Entry 3HMK (X-ray diffraction, 2.10 A resolution); this record covers chains A and B.

Chain A (and B):
Molecule: Serine racemase
Source organism: Rattus norvegicus
Notes: EC 5.1.1.18; chain B of this document is another copy of the same molecule, construct and numbering; everything in this record applies to it too
UniProt: Q76EQ0 (SRR_RAT); residues 1-333 here = UniProt positions 1-333
Amino-acid sequence (339 residues; each row starts with the number of its first residue):
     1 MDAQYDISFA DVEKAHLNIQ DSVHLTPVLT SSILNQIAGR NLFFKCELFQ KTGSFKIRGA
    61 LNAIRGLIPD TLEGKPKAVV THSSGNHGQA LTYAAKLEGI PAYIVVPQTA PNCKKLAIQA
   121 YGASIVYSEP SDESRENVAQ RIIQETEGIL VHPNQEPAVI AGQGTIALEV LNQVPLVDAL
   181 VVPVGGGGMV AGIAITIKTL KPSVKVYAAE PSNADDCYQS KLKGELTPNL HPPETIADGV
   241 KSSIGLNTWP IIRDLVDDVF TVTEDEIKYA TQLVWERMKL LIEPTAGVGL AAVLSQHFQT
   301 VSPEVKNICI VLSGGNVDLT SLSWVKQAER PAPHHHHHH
Unresolved in the structure: 1-2, 324-339 (chain B: 1-2, 325-339)
Sequence notes: engineered mutation D2 (Cys in Q76EQ0), D6 (Cys in Q76EQ0); expression tag (334-339)
Covalent attachments: pyridoxal phosphate (PLP) linked to K56
Bound ions: Mn2+: E210, A214, D216
Small-molecule neighbours: pyridoxal phosphate (PLP): F55, N86, N154, P183, V184, G185, G186, G187, G188, M189, G239, V240, E283, T285, S313, G314
Curated features (UniProtKB/Swiss-Prot):
  - active site (Proton acceptor): K56, S84
  - binding site (Mg(2+)): E13, D178, E210, A214, D216, N247
  - binding site (ATP): S31, S32, I33, K51, T52, Q89, Y121, K279, N316
  - binding site (Ca(2+)): P69, T81, E210, A214, D216, N247
  - binding site (pyridoxal 5'-phosphate): N86, N154, G185, G186, G187, G188, M189, S313
  - binding site (Mn(2+)): E210, A214, D216
  - modified residue: K56 (N6-(pyridoxal phosphate)lysine), T71 (Phosphothreonine), C113 (S-nitrosocysteine)

Chain A / chain B interface:
Contacting residue pairs - 22 pairs, chain A then chain B:
  L48(A) - K279(B)
  F49(A) - M278(B)
  F49(A) - L280(B)  hydrophobic
  W275(A) - L281(B)  hydrophobic
  E276(A) - L319(B)
  M278(A) - F49(B)
  K279(A) - L48(B)
  K279(A) - L280(B)
  K279(A) - L281(B)  hydrogen bond (backbone-backbone)
  K279(A) - G315(B)  hydrogen bond (side chain-backbone)
  K279(A) - N316(B)  hydrogen bond
  L280(A) - F49(B)  hydrophobic
  L280(A) - K279(B)
  L281(A) - W275(B)  hydrophobic
  L281(A) - K279(B)  hydrogen bond (backbone-backbone)
  L281(A) - L281(B)  hydrophobic
  G315(A) - K279(B)  hydrogen bond (backbone-side chain)
  N316(A) - K279(B)  hydrogen bond
  L319(A) - W275(B)  hydrophobic
  L319(A) - E276(B)
  L322(A) - L319(B)
  L322(A) - L322(B)  hydrophobic
Also at the interface, not in a pair above, chain A (16 interface residues in all): L29, G53, Q272, T320
Also at the interface, not in a pair above, chain B (16 interface residues in all): L29, G53, C113, W324

In short:
The chain A/chain B interface involves 16 residues from each chain, with 6 hydrogen bonds. Polar contacts
include K279(A)-G315(B), K279(A)-N316(B) and K279(A)-L281(B). Covalently linked pyridoxal phosphate: at
K56(A).
Both chains are Serine racemase (Rattus norvegicus). Entry 3HMK (Crystal Structure of Serine Racemase) was
determined by X-ray diffraction (same publication as 3L6B, 3L6C and 3L6R).
